PDB entry 6F6P | X-ray diffraction, 2.45 A resolution | chains A and D of the 4 polymer chains in the assembly

== Chain A ==
Molecule: Rab-3A-interacting protein
From: Homo sapiens
Reference sequence: Q96QF0 (RAB3I_HUMAN); residues 143-245 here correspond to UniProt positions 159-261 (UniProt number = residue number + 16)
Amino-acid sequence (106 residues; each row starts with the number of its first residue):
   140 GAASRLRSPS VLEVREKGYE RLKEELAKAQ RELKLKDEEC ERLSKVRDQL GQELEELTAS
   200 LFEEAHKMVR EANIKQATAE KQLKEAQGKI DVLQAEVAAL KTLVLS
Disordered / not traced: 140-147
Construct notes: expression tag (140-142)
Swiss-Prot annotation at these positions:
  - modified residue (Phosphoserine): S147, S149
What the authors report for this chain:
  - mutagenesis - L196A, T197A: decreased binding to Rab8
  - mutagenesis - L196A, T197A, M207A: decreased catalytic activity on Rab8
  - mutagenesis - M207A: unchanged binding to Rab8
  - mutagenesis - E192A, F201A: abolished binding to Rab8
  - mutagenesis - E192A, F201A: abolished catalytic activity on Rab8
  - conformationally variable residues (helix shift): G157 to G190
  - self-association interface (contacts with another copy of this molecule): V150 to R170

== Chain D ==
Molecule: Rab-3A-interacting protein
From: Homo sapiens
Reference sequence: Q96QF0 (RAB3I_HUMAN); residues 144-246 here correspond to UniProt positions 159-261 (UniProt number = residue number + 15)
Amino-acid sequence (106 residues; numbered 141 to 246; the number before each row is that of its first residue):
   141 GAASRLRSPS VLEVREKGYE RLKEELAKAQ RELKLKDEEC ERLSKVRDQL GQELEELTAS
   201 LFEEAHKMVR EANIKQATAE KQLKEAQGKI DVLQAEVAAL KTLVLS
Disordered / not traced: 141-148
Construct notes: expression tag (141-143)
Swiss-Prot annotation at these positions:
  - modified residue (Phosphoserine): S148, S150

== How chain A and chain D interact ==
Contacting residue pairs - 4 pairs, chain A then chain D:
  L151(A) - H206(D)
  Y158(A) - T198(D)
  K162(A) - E195(D)  salt bridge
  T197(A) - Y159(D)
Interface residues without a listed pair, chain A (7 interface residues in all): Q169, D187, F201
Interface residues without a listed pair, chain D (7 interface residues in all): Q170, D188, F202

== In short ==
The chain A/chain D interface involves 7 residues from each chain, with 1 salt bridge. Its one salt-bridged
contact is K162(A)-E195(D). From the paper: L196A, T197A and M207A of chain A reduce catalytic activity on
Rab8; conformational variability at G157(A); 5 substitutions were tested in all.
Both chains are Rab-3A-interacting protein (Homo sapiens). Entry 6F6P (Crystal structure of tetrameric human
Rabin8 GEF domain) was determined by X-ray diffraction.
